5AHJ - chains H and Z of the 28 polymer chains in the assembly; structure by X-ray diffraction, 2.80 A resolution.

Chain H:
Molecule: Proteasome subunit beta type-2
From: Saccharomyces cerevisiae
Notes: EC 3.4.25.1
Reference sequence: P25043 (PSB2_YEAST); residues 1-232 here correspond to UniProt positions 30-261 (UniProt number = residue number + 29)
Amino-acid sequence (232 residues; numbered 1 to 232; the number before each row is that of its first residue):
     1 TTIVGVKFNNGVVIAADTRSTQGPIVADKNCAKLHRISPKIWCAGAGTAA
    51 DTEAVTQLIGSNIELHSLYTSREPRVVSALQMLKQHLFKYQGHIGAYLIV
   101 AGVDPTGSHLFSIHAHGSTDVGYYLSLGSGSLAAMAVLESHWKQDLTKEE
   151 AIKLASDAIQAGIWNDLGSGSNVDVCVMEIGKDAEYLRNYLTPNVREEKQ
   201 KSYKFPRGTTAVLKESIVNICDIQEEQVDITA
Unresolved in the structure: 223-232
Glycans and other covalent adducts: Macyranone-A (7IM) linked to Thr-1
Small-molecule neighbours:
  - Macyranone-A (7IM; N-[(2S)-3-{[(1S)-1-carboxy-2-phenylethyl]amino}-2-methyl-3-oxopropanoyl]-L-threonyl-N-[(3S,4S)-1,3-dihydroxy-6-methylheptan-4-yl]-L-allothreoninamide), molecule 1: Arg-19, Ser-20, Thr-21, Gln-22, Cys-31, Lys-33, Gly-45, Ala-46, Gly-47, Thr-48, Ala-49, Thr-52, Ser-129, Gly-168
  - Macyranone-A (7IM), molecule 2: Tyr-97, His-114, His-116, Ser-118

Chain Z:
Molecule: Proteasome subunit beta type-6
From: Saccharomyces cerevisiae
Notes: EC 3.4.25.1
Reference sequence: P23724 (PSB6_YEAST); residues 1-222 here correspond to UniProt positions 20-241 (UniProt number = residue number + 19)
Amino-acid sequence (222 residues; each row starts with the number of its first residue):
     1 QFNPYGDNGGTILGIAGEDFAVLAGDTRNITDYSINSRYEPKVFDCGDNI
    51 VMSANGFAADGDALVKRFKNSVKWYHFDHNDKKLSINSAARNIQHLLYGK
   101 RFFPYYVHTIIAGLDEDGKGAVYSFDPVGSYEREQCRAGGAAASLIMPFL
   151 DNQVNFKNQYEPGTNGKVKKPLKYLSVEEVIKLVRDSFTSATERHIQVGD
   201 GLEILIVTKDGVRKEFYELKRD
Bound ions: Mg2+: Thr-192, His-195, Val-198
Small-molecule neighbours: Macyranone-A (7IM; N-[(2S)-3-{[(1S)-1-carboxy-2-phenylethyl]amino}-2-methyl-3-oxopropanoyl]-L-threonyl-N-[(3S,4S)-1,3-dihydroxy-6-methylheptan-4-yl]-L-allothreoninamide): His-108, Asp-126, Pro-127, Val-128, Ser-130

How chain H and chain Z interact:
Contacting residue pairs (59; chain H residue first):
  Arg-19(H) / Ile-196(Z)
  Arg-19(H) / Asp-222(Z)  salt bridge
  Gly-23(H) / Tyr-33(Z)
  Pro-24(H) / His-195(Z)
  Pro-24(H) / Ile-196(Z)  hydrogen bond (backbone-backbone)
  Ile-25(H) / Arg-194(Z)
  Ile-25(H) / His-195(Z)
  Val-26(H) / Glu-193(Z)
  Val-26(H) / Arg-194(Z)  hydrogen bond (backbone-backbone)
  Val-26(H) / Ile-196(Z)  hydrophobic
  Ala-27(H) / Arg-194(Z)  hydrogen bond (backbone-side chain)
  Lys-29(H) / Glu-193(Z)  salt bridge
  Lys-29(H) / Arg-194(Z)
  Ile-163(H) / Asp-222(Z)
  Trp-164(H) / Ile-35(Z)
  Trp-164(H) / Arg-38(Z)  hydrogen bond (backbone-side chain)
  Trp-164(H) / Arg-221(Z)
  Trp-164(H) / Asp-222(Z)
  Asn-165(H) / Tyr-33(Z)
  Asn-165(H) / Arg-38(Z)
  Asp-166(H) / Tyr-33(Z)
  Asp-166(H) / Asp-222(Z)
  Leu-167(H) / Ile-30(Z)  hydrophobic
  Leu-167(H) / Asp-32(Z)
  Leu-167(H) / Tyr-33(Z)  hydrogen bond (backbone-backbone)
  Leu-167(H) / Ile-35(Z)  hydrophobic
  Leu-167(H) / Ile-196(Z)
  Gly-168(H) / Tyr-33(Z)
  Ser-169(H) / Asp-222(Z)
  Ser-171(H) / Asp-222(Z)  hydrogen bond (backbone-side chain)
  Asn-194(H) / Lys-220(Z)  hydrogen bond (backbone-side chain)
  Asn-194(H) / Asp-222(Z)
  Arg-196(H) / Thr-189(Z)  hydrogen bond
  Arg-196(H) / Ser-190(Z)  hydrogen bond
  Arg-196(H) / Glu-193(Z)
  Glu-197(H) / Arg-185(Z)  salt bridge
  Glu-197(H) / Thr-189(Z)
  Lys-199(H) / Asp-186(Z)
  Gln-200(H) / Lys-182(Z)
  Gln-200(H) / Arg-185(Z)  hydrogen bond
  Gln-200(H) / Asp-186(Z)  hydrogen bond (backbone-side chain)
  Lys-201(H) / Gln-153(Z)
  Lys-201(H) / Glu-179(Z)
  Lys-201(H) / Asp-186(Z)  hydrogen bond (backbone-side chain)
  Tyr-203(H) / Phe-149(Z)  hydrophobic
  Tyr-203(H) / Gln-153(Z)
  Tyr-203(H) / Lys-182(Z)
  Tyr-203(H) / Leu-183(Z)
  Tyr-203(H) / Asp-186(Z)  hydrogen bond
  Phe-205(H) / Asn-152(Z)
  Phe-205(H) / Gln-153(Z)
  Phe-205(H) / Gln-159(Z)
  Arg-207(H) / Pro-162(Z)
  Gly-208(H) / Pro-162(Z)
  Thr-209(H) / Asn-158(Z)
  Thr-209(H) / Gln-159(Z)
  Thr-209(H) / Tyr-160(Z)  hydrogen bond (backbone-backbone)
  Ala-211(H) / Tyr-160(Z)  hydrophobic
  Ala-211(H) / Gly-166(Z)
Also at the interface, not in a pair above, chain H (33 interface residues in all): Thr-21, Asp-28, Ser-129, Gly-170, Val-195, Pro-206
Also at the interface, not in a pair above, chain Z (33 interface residues in all): Arg-28, Ser-34, Leu-145, Glu-161, Gly-163, Glu-218

Overview:
Chain H and chain Z each contribute 33 residues to their interface, with 14 hydrogen bonds and 3 salt bridges.
Polar pairs include Arg-19(H)/Asp-222(Z), Lys-29(H)/Glu-193(Z) and Glu-197(H)/Arg-185(Z). Ligands of chain H:
Macyranone-A. Chain Z binds Macyranone-A. Covalently linked Macyranone-A: at Thr-1(H).
Chain H is Proteasome subunit beta type-2 and chain Z is Proteasome subunit beta type-6, both from
Saccharomyces cerevisiae; the structure, Yeast 20S proteasome in complex with Macyranone A, was determined by
X-ray diffraction.
